PDB entry 5LRY | X-ray diffraction, 1.40 A resolution | chains S and M of the 4 polymer chains in the assembly

Chain S:
Name: Hydrogenase-1 small chain
Source organism: Escherichia coli O6:H1 (strain CFT073 / ATCC 700928 / UPEC)
Notes: EC 1.12.99.6
Reference sequence: P69740 (MBHS_ECOL6); residues 1-327 here correspond to UniProt positions 46-372 (UniProt number = residue number + 45)
Amino-acid sequence (335 residues; each row starts with the number of its first residue):
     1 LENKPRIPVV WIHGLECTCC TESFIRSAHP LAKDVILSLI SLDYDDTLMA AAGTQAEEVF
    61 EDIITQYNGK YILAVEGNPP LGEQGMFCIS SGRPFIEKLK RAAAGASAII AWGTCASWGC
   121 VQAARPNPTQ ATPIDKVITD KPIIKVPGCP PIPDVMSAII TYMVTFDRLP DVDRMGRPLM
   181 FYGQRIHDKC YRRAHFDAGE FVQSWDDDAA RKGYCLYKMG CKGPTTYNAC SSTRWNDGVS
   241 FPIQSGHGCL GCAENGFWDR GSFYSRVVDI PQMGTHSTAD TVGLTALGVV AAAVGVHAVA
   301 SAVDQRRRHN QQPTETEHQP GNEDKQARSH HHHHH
Not modelled in the structure: 1-4, 268-335
Construct notes: expression tag (328-335)
Metal / ion sites: fe4-s3 cluster Fe: Cys17, Cys19, Cys20, Glu76, Cys115, Cys120, Cys149; 4Fe-4S cluster Fe: His187, Cys190, Cys215, Cys221; 3Fe-4S cluster Fe: Cys230, Cys249, Cys252
Small-molecule neighbours:
  - 3Fe-4S cluster (F3S): Ile186, Thr226, Asn228, Cys230, Trp235, Phe241, Pro242, Cys249, Leu250, Gly251, Cys252, Ala253
  - fe4-s3 cluster (SF3): Glu16, Cys17, Thr18, Cys19, Cys20, Glu76, Gly113, Thr114, Cys115, Cys120, Gly148, Cys149
  - 4Fe-4S cluster (SF4): Ile186, His187, Cys190, Arg192, Arg193, Phe196, Cys215, Leu216, Tyr217, Cys221, Gly223, Pro224, Ile243
Curated features (UniProtKB/Swiss-Prot):
  - binding site ([4Fe-4S] cluster): Cys17, Cys20, Cys115, Cys149, His187, Cys190, Cys215, Cys221
  - binding site ([3Fe-4S] cluster): Cys230, Cys249, Cys252

Chain M:
Name: Hydrogenase-1 large chain
Source organism: Escherichia coli (strain K12)
Notes: EC 1.12.99.6; engineered mutation(s): E28D
Reference sequence: P0ACD8 (MBHL_ECOLI); residue numbers follow UniProt; this construct covers 1-582
Amino-acid sequence (582 residues; row label = number of the first residue in the row):
     1 MSTQYETQGY TINNAGRRLV VDPITRIDGH MRCEVNINDQ NVITNAVSCG TMFRGLEIIL
    61 QGRDPRDAWA FVERICGVCT GVHALASVYA IEDAIGIKVP DNANIIRNIM LATLWCHDHL
   121 VHFYQLAGMD WIDVLDALKA DPRKTSELAQ SLSSWPKSSP GYFFDVQNRL KKFVEGGQLG
   181 IFRNGYWGHP QYKLPPEANL MGFAHYLEAL DFQREIVKIH AVFGGKNPHP NWIVGGMPCA
   241 INIDESGAVG AVNMERLNLV QSIITRTADF INNVMIPDAL AIGQFNKPWS EIGTGLSDKC
   301 VLSYGAFPDI ANDFGEKSLL MPGGAVINGD FNNVLPVDLV DPQQVQEFVD HAWYRYPNDQ
   361 VGRHPFDGIT DPWYNPGDVK GSDTNIQQLN EQERYSWIKA PRWRGNAMEV GPLARTLIAY
   421 HKGDAATVES VDRMMSALNL PLSGIQSTLG RILCRAHEAQ WAAGKLQYFF DKLMTNLKNG
   481 NLATASTEKW EPATWPTECR GVGFTEAPRG ALGHWAAIRD GKIDLYQCVV PTTWNASPRD
   541 PKGQIGAYEA ALMNTKMAIP EQPLEILRTL HSFDPCLACS TH
Not modelled in the structure: 1
Construct notes: conflict Asp28 (Glu in P0ACD8)
Modified / non-standard residues: Cys576 (3-sulfinoalanine; CSD)
Metal / ion sites: Mg2+: Glu57, Cys528; Ni2+: Cys76, Cys79, Cys576; carbonmonoxide-(dicyano) iron Fe: Cys79, Cys579
Small-molecule neighbours: carbonmonoxide-(dicyano) iron (FCO): Cys79, Val82, His83, Ala507, Pro508, Arg509, Leu512, Val530, Pro531, Thr532, Cys576, Cys579
Curated features (UniProtKB/Swiss-Prot):
  - binding site (Ni(2+)): Cys76, Cys79, Cys576, Cys579

Interface between chain S and chain M:
Contacting residue pairs (33; chain S residue first):
  His29(S) with Glu255(M), salt bridge; Asn258(M); Leu259(M); Ser262(M)
  Pro30(S) with Asn258(M)
  Asp154(S) with Glu255(M)
  Ala158(S) with Met254(M); Glu255(M); Asn258(M)
  Thr161(S) with Met254(M); Asn258(M), hydrogen bond
  Tyr162(S) with Ile243(M), hydrophobic; Asp244(M), hydrogen bond; Met254(M), hydrophobic
  Thr165(S) with Met254(M); Lys478(M)
  Phe166(S) with Met254(M), hydrophobic; Leu477(M); Lys478(M)
  Pro170(S) with Asp244(M)
  Asp171(S) with Asp244(M), hydrogen bond (backbone-side chain)
  Leu179(S) with Glu245(M); Ser246(M)
  Met180(S) with Ile243(M); Asp244(M); Glu245(M); Ala248(M); Val249(M)
  Gly183(S) with Ser246(M), hydrogen bond (backbone-side chain)
  Gln184(S) with Gly247(M); Val249(M)
  Ala229(S) with Val249(M), hydrophobic
  Ser232(S) with Val249(M)
Interface residues without a listed pair, chain S (20 interface residues in all): Ser157, Phe181, Lys189, Thr233
Interface residues without a listed pair, chain M (17 interface residues in all): Gly250, Asn253, Met474

Overview:
20 residues of chain S and 17 residues of chain M are in contact; the contacts include 4 hydrogen bonds and 1
salt bridge. Polar contacts include His29(S)-Glu255(M), Thr161(S)-Asn258(M) and Tyr162(S)-Asp244(M). Chain S
binds 4Fe-4S cluster, 3Fe-4S cluster and fe4-s3 cluster.
Here chain S is Hydrogenase-1 small chain (Escherichia coli O6:H1 (strain CFT073 / ATCC 700928 / UPEC)) and
chain M is Hydrogenase-1 large chain (Escherichia coli (strain K12)). Entry 5LRY (E coli [NiFe] Hydrogenase
Hyd-1 mutant E28D) was determined by X-ray diffraction (same publication as 6FPI, 6FPO, 6FPW, 6G7R, 6GAL, 6GAM
and 6GAN).
